3K3Q - chains A and B of the 3 polymer chains in the assembly; structure by X-ray diffraction, 2.60 A resolution.

# Chain A
Name: llama Aa1 VHH domain
Source organism: Lama glama
Notes: antibody fragment or engineered binder
Amino-acid sequence (151 residues; each row starts with the number of its first residue):
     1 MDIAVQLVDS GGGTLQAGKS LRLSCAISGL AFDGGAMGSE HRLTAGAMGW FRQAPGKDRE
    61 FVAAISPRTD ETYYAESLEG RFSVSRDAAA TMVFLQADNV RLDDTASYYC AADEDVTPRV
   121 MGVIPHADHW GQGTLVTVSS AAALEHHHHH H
Not modelled in the structure: 1-3, 141-151
Disulfides: Cys25-Cys110

# Chain B
Name: Botulinum neurotoxin type A
Source organism: Clostridium botulinum A str. Hall
Notes: EC 3.4.24.69; fragment: N-terminal fragment of BoNT catalytic domain (residues 3-250)
Reference sequence: A5HZZ9 (BXA1_CLOBH); numbering as in UniProt (aligned over 3-250)
Amino-acid sequence (252 residues; numbered -1 to 250; the number before each row is that of its first residue; numbers below 1 keep their minus sign (Met-1 is residue -1)):
    -1 MAVQFVNKQF NYKDPVNGVD IAYIKIPNVG QMQPVKAFKI HNKIWVIPER DTFTNPEEGD
    59 LNPPPEAKQV PVSYYDSTYL STDNEKDNYL KGVTKLFERI YSTDLGRMLL TSIVRGIPFW
   119 GGSTIDTELK VIDTNCINVI QPDGSYRSEE LNLVIIGPSA DIIQFECKSF GHEVLNLTRN
   179 GYGSTQYIRF SPDFTFGFEE SLEVDTNPLL GAGKFATDPA VTLAHELIHA GHRLYGIAIN
   239 PNRVFKVNTN AY
Not modelled in the structure: -1 to 1, 200-210
Sequence notes: expression tag (-1 to 2)
Metal / ion sites: Zn2+: His223, His227 (shared with 1 residue of chain C)

# Chain A / chain B interface
Residue-residue contacts - 7 pairs, chain A then chain B:
  Met37(A) - Arg113(B)
  Thr44(A) - Arg105(B)
  Asp115(A) - Met106(B)
  Thr117(A) - Asp102(B)  hydrogen bond
  Thr117(A) - Arg105(B)
  Arg119(A) - Asp102(B)
  Val120(A) - Asp102(B)
Interface residues without a listed pair, chain A (9 interface residues in all): His41, Val116, Ile124
Interface residues without a listed pair, chain B (6 interface residues in all): Leu103, Thr109
The authors on this interface:
  - epitope / paratope residues, chain A: Met37(A), Val116(A), Val120(A)

# Overview
9 residues of chain A and 6 residues of chain B are in contact, with 1 hydrogen bond. The hydrogen-bonded pair
is Thr117(A)-Asp102(B). The Zn2+ site is built by His223(B) and His227(B). The paper reports epitope/paratope
residues Met37(A), Val116(A) and Val120(A).
Chain A is llama Aa1 VHH domain (Lama glama) and chain B is Botulinum neurotoxin type A (Clostridium botulinum
A str. Hall); the structure, Crystal Structure of a Llama Antibody complexed with the C. Botulinum Neurotoxin
Serotype A Catalytic Domain, was determined by X-ray diffraction.
